Entry 6RWO (electron microscopy, 3.05 A resolution); this record covers chains Q and N of the 16 polymer chains in the assembly.

== Chain Q ==
Molecule: 33-nt DNA strand
Source organism: Simian immunodeficiency virus
Sequence (33 nucleotides; each row starts with the number of its first residue):
     1 AACTGGTAGAGATTTTTCTTAGCCTTCTAGAAC
Disordered / not traced: 24-33

== Chain N ==
Protein: Pol protein
Source organism: Simian immunodeficiency virus
UniProtKB: E1ANT8 (E1ANT8_SIV); residues 1-289 here correspond to UniProt positions 735-1023 (UniProt number = residue number + 734)
Amino-acid sequence (290 residues; row label = number of the first residue in the row; numbering starts at 0):
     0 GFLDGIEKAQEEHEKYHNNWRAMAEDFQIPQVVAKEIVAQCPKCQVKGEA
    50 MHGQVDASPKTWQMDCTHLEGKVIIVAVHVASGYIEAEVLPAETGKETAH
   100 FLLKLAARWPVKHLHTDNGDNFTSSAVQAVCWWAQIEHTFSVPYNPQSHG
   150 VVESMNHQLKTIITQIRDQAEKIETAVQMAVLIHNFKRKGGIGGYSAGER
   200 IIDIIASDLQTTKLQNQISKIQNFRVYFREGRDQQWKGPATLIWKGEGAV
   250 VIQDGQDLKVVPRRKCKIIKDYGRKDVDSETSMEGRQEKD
Disordered / not traced: 0-202, 272-289
Differences from the reference sequence: expression tag (0); engineered mutation Asp119 (Ala853 in E1ANT8), Ser140 (Gly874 in E1ANT8), His148 (Gln882 in E1ANT8)

== Chain Q / chain N interface ==
Contacting residue pairs (12; chain Q residue first):
  DA1(Q) with Trp243(N), sugar contact; Val250(N), phosphate contact; Leu257(N), phosphate contact
  DA2(Q) with Trp243(N), sugar contact; Val250(N), phosphate contact
  DC3(Q) with Trp243(N), base contact; Glu246(N), base contact; Ala248(N), sugar contact; Val259(N), sugar contact
  DT4(Q) with Glu246(N), base contact; Gly247(N), sugar contact
  DG5(Q) with Arg263(N), salt bridge to the phosphate
Interface residues without a listed pair, chain N (11 interface residues in all): Ile242, Gly245, Pro261

== Overview ==
Chain Q and chain N form an interface of 5 and 11 residues respectively, with 1 salt bridge. Its one
salt-bridged contact is DG5(Q)-Arg263(N).
Chain Q is a 33-nt DNA strand and chain N is Pol protein, both from Simian immunodeficiency virus; the
structure, SIVrcm intasome (Q148H/G140S) in complex with bictegravir, was determined by electron microscopy
(same publication as 6RWL, 6RWM and 6RWN).
